Entry 5U17 (X-ray diffraction, 2.15 A resolution); this record covers chains A and H of the 4 polymer chains in the assembly.

# Chain A
Molecule: Major histocompatibility complex class I-related gene protein
Organism: Homo sapiens
UniProtKB: Q95460 (HMR1_HUMAN); residues 1-270 here correspond to UniProt positions 23-292 (UniProt number = residue number + 22)
Chain sequence (271 residues; row label = number of the first residue in the row; numbering starts at 0):
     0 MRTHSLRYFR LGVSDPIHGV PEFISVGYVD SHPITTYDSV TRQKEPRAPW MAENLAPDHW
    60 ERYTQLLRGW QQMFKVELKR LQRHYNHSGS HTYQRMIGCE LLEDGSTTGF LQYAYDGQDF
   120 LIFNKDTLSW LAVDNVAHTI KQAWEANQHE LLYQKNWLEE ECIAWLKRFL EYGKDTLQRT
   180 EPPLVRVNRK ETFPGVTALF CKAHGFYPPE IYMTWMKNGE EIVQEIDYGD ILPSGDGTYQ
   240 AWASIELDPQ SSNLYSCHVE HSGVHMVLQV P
Disordered / not traced: 0, 246-250, 270
Cystine bridges: C98-C161, C200-C256
Covalently attached groups: 2,4-diaminopteridine-6-carbaldehyde (7WP) linked to K43
Construct notes: initiating methionine (0); conflict S261 (Cys283 in Q95460)
Small-molecule neighbours: 2,4-diaminopteridine-6-carbaldehyde (7WP): Y7, R9, S24, T34, Y62, L66, W69, R94, I96, Y152, W156
Curated features (UniProtKB/Swiss-Prot):
  - binding site (5-(2-oxoethylideneamino)-6-(D-ribitylamino)uracil): R9, S24, K43, R94, Y152, Q153
  - binding site (5-(2-oxopropylideneamino)-6-(D-ribitylamino)uracil): R9, S24, K43, R94, Y152, Q153
  - binding site (7-hydroxy-6-methyl-8-(1-D-ribityl)lumazine): R9, S24, K43, R94, Y152, Q153
  - binding site (8-(9H-purin-6-yl)-2-oxa-8-azabicyclo[3.3.1]nona-3,6-diene-4,6-dicarbaldehyde): R9, K43, H58, R94
  - binding site (2-amino-4-oxopteridine-6-carbaldehyde): K43
  - binding site (pyridoxal): K43
  - glycosylation: N85 (N-linked (GlcNAc...) asparagine)
From the paper describing this entry:
  - binding site for 2,4-diaminopteridine-6-carbaldehyde: Y7, R9, K43, Y62, W69, I96, W156

# Chain H
Molecule: Beta-2-microglobulin
Organism: Homo sapiens
UniProtKB: P61769 (B2MG_HUMAN); residues 1-99 here correspond to UniProt positions 21-119 (UniProt number = residue number + 20)
Chain sequence (99 residues; row label = number of the first residue in the row):
     1 IQRTPKIQVY SRHPAENGKS NFLNCYVSGF HPSDIEVDLL KNGERIEKVE HSDLSFSKDW
    61 SFYLLYYTEF TPTEKDEYAC RVNHVTLSQP KIVKWDRDM
Cystine bridges: C25-C80
Ion coordination: Na+: N83, H84, L87
Curated features (UniProtKB/Swiss-Prot):
  - modified residue: Q2 (Pyrrolidone carboxylic acid)
  - glycosylation: I1 (N-linked (Glc) (glycation) isoleucine), K19 (N-linked (Glc) (glycation) lysine), K41 (N-linked (Glc) (glycation) lysine), K48 (N-linked (Glc) (glycation) lysine), K58 (N-linked (Glc) (glycation) lysine), K91 (N-linked (Glc) (glycation) lysine), K94 (N-linked (Glc) (glycation) lysine)

# Chain A / chain H interface
Pairs across the interface (44; chain A residue first):
  F8(A) - F56(H)  hydrophobic
  F8(A) - S57(H)
  L10(A) - S33(H)
  L10(A) - F56(H)  hydrophobic
  V19(A) - D34(H)
  I23(A) - F56(H)  hydrophobic
  V25(A) - F56(H)  hydrophobic
  Y27(A) - S55(H)
  Y27(A) - F56(H)  hydrogen bond (side chain-backbone)
  R46(A) - D53(H)  salt bridge
  T91(A) - H31(H)
  Q93(A) - H31(H)  hydrogen bond
  Q93(A) - W60(H)  hydrogen bond (side chain-backbone)
  Q93(A) - F62(H)
  R94(A) - W60(H)
  M95(A) - K58(H)
  M95(A) - W60(H)  hydrophobic
  Q111(A) - W60(H)
  A113(A) - W60(H)
  D115(A) - H31(H)
  G116(A) - R3(H)  hydrogen bond (backbone-side chain)
  G116(A) - H31(H)  hydrogen bond (backbone-side chain)
  G116(A) - D59(H)
  G116(A) - W60(H)
  Q117(A) - I1(H)
  D118(A) - W60(H)  hydrogen bond
  R185(A) - P14(H)
  H203(A) - P14(H)
  D229(A) - K6(H)  salt bridge
  D229(A) - Q8(H)  hydrogen bond
  L231(A) - Q8(H)
  L231(A) - Y10(H)
  L231(A) - Y26(H)  hydrophobic
  P232(A) - Y10(H)  hydrogen bond (backbone-side chain)
  P232(A) - Y26(H)
  S233(A) - R12(H)  hydrogen bond (backbone-side chain)
  S233(A) - N24(H)  hydrogen bond (backbone-side chain)
  G234(A) - R12(H)  hydrogen bond (backbone-side chain)
  G234(A) - L65(H)
  D235(A) - R12(H)
  D235(A) - H13(H)
  Q239(A) - Y10(H)
  Q239(A) - S11(H)  hydrogen bond (side chain-backbone)
  Q239(A) - R12(H)  hydrogen bond (side chain-backbone)
Interface residues without a listed pair, chain A (30 interface residues in all): R6, Y112, K189, K201
Interface residues without a listed pair, chain H (28 interface residues in all): P32, L54, Y63, D98, M99

# Overview
The interface between chain A and chain H involves 30 residues on one side and 28 on the other, with 13
hydrogen bonds and 2 salt bridges. Polar contacts include R46(A)-D53(H), D229(A)-K6(H) and Y27(A)-F56(H).
2,4-diaminopteridine-6-carbaldehyde is covalently linked to K43(A). The paper reports a binding site for
2,4-diaminopteridine-6-carbaldehyde at Y7(A), R9(A) and K43(A) among others.
Here chain A is Major histocompatibility complex class I-related gene protein and chain H is
Beta-2-microglobulin, both from Homo sapiens. Entry 5U17 (Structure of human MR1-DA-6-FP in complex with human
MAIT A-F7 TCR) was determined by X-ray diffraction (same publication as 5U1R, 5U16, 5U2V, 5U6Q and 5U72).
